PDB entry 6N2W | X-ray diffraction, 2.71 A resolution | chain A

== Chain A ==
Name: Arachidonate 5-lipoxygenase
From: Homo sapiens
Notes: EC 1.13.11.34
UniProtKB: P09917 (LOX5_HUMAN); aligned to UniProt positions 1-671 over residues 3-673 (the alignment contains insertions or deletions, so no single offset holds)
Amino-acid sequence (691 residues; each row starts with the number of its first residue; numbers below 1 keep their minus sign (Met-17 is residue -17)):
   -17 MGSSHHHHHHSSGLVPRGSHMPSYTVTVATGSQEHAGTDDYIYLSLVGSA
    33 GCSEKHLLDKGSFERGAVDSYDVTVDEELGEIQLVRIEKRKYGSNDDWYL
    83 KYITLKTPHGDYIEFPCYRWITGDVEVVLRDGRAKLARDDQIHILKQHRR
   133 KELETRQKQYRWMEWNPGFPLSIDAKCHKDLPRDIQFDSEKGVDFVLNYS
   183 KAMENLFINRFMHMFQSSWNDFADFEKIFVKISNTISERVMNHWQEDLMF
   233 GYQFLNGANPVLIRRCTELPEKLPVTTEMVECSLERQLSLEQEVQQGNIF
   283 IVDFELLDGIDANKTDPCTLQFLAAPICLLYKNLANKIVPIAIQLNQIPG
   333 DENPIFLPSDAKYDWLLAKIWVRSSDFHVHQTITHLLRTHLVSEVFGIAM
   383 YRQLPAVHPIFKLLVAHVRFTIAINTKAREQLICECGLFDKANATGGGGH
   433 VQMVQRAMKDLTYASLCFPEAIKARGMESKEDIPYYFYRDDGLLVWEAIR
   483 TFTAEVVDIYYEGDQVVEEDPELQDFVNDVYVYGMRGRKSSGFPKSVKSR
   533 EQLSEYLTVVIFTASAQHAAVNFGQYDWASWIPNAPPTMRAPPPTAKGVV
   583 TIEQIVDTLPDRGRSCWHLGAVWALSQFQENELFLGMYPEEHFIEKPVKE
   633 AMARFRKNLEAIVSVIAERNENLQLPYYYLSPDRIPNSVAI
Disordered / not traced: -17 to -16, -9 to 4, 171-214, 294-302, 416-429
Sequence notes: initiating methionine (-17); expression tag (-16 to 2); conflict Glu16 (Trp14 in P09917), His17 (Phe15 in P09917), Gly43 (Asn44 in P09917), Ser44 (Asp45 in P09917), Gly75 (Trp76 in P09917), Ser76 (Leu77 in P09917), Ala240 (Cys241 in P09917), Ala561 (Cys562 in P09917), Glu653 (Lys654 in P09917), Asn654 (Lys655 in P09917), Leu655 (Lys656 in P09917)
Swiss-Prot annotation at these positions:
  - binding site (Ca(2+)): Gly19, Thr20, Asp21
Bound ions: Fe2+: His367, His372, His550, Asn554, Ile673
Reported in the primary citation:
  - binding site for NDGA: His372, Arg596
  - Fe2+ coordination: His372
  - conformationally variable residues (order/disorder transition): Lys173 to Ile214, Ala294 to Gln303, Cys416 to Gly429
  - mutagenesis - L66D, H130Y, R596A: abolished catalytic activity
  - mutagenesis - R101A, H130A, R596A: unchanged expression
  - mutagenesis - R101A, H130A: unchanged catalytic activity

== Overview ==
His367, His372, His550, Asn554 and Ile673 coordinate Fe2+. Curated annotation (UniProt) lists 3 Ca2+-binding
residues. From the paper: a binding site for NDGA at His372 and Arg596; L66D, H130Y and R596A abolish
catalytic activity; 5 substitutions were tested in all.
Chain A is Arachidonate 5-lipoxygenase (Homo sapiens); the structure, The structure of Stable-5-Lipoxygenase
bound to NDGA, was determined by X-ray diffraction together with 6NCF from the same study.
